Entry 3C6U (X-ray diffraction, 2.70 A resolution); this record covers chains A and B.

[Chain A]
Name: Reverse transcriptase
From: HIV-1 M:B_HXB2R
Notes: EC 2.7.7.49, 2.7.7.7
Reference sequence: P04585 (POL_HV1H2); residues 1-560 here correspond to UniProt positions 588-1147 (UniProt number = residue number + 587)
Chain sequence (563 residues; numbered -2 to 560; the number before each row is that of its first residue; numbers below 1 keep their minus sign (Met-2 is residue -2)):
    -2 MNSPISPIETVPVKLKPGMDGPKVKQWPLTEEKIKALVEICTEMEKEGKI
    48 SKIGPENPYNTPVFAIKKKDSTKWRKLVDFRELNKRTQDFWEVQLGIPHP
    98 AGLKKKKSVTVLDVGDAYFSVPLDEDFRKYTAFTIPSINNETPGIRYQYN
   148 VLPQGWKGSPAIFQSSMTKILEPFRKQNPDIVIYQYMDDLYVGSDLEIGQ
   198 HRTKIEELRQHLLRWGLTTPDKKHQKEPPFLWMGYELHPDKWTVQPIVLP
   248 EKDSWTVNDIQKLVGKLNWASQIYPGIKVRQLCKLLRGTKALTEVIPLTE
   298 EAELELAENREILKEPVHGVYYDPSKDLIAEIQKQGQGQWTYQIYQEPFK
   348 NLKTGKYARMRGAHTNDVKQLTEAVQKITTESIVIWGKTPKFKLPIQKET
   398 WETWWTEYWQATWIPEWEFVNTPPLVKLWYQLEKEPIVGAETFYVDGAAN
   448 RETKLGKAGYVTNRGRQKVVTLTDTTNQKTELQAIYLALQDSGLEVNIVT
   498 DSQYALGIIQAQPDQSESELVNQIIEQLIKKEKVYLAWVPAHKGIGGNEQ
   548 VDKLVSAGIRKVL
Unresolved in the structure: -2 to -1, 558-560
Differences from the reference sequence: expression tag (-2 to 0)
Swiss-Prot annotation at these positions:
  - region: Phe227 to His235 (RT 'primer grip')
  - motif: Trp398 to Trp414 (Tryptophan repeat motif)
  - binding site (Mg(2+)): Asp110, Asp185, Asp186, Asp443, Glu478, Asp498, Asp549
  - site: Trp401 (Essential for RT p66/p51 heterodimerization), Trp414 (Essential for RT p66/p51 heterodimerization), Phe440, Tyr441 (Cleavage), Leu560 (Cleavage)
Residues lining bound ligands: M22 (3-chloro-5-[2-chloro-5-(1H-indazol-3-ylmethoxy)phenoxy]benzonitrile): Pro95, Leu100, Lys101, Lys102, Lys103, Val106, Val108, Val179, Tyr181, Tyr188, Val189, Gly190, Pro225, Phe227, Trp229, Leu234, His235, Pro236, Tyr318

[Chain B]
Name: Reverse transcriptase
From: HIV-1 M:B_HXB2R
Reference sequence: P04585 (POL_HV1H2); residues 1-440 here correspond to UniProt positions 588-1027 (UniProt number = residue number + 587)
Chain sequence (443 residues; each row starts with the number of its first residue; numbers below 1 keep their minus sign (Met-2 is residue -2)):
    -2 MNSPISPIETVPVKLKPGMDGPKVKQWPLTEEKIKALVEICTEMEKEGKI
    48 SKIGPENPYNTPVFAIKKKDSTKWRKLVDFRELNKRTQDFWEVQLGIPHP
    98 AGLKKKKSVTVLDVGDAYFSVPLDEDFRKYTAFTIPSINNETPGIRYQYN
   148 VLPQGWKGSPAIFQSSMTKILEPFRKQNPDIVIYQYMDDLYVGSDLEIGQ
   198 HRTKIEELRQHLLRWGLTTPDKKHQKEPPFLWMGYELHPDKWTVQPIVLP
   248 EKDSWTVNDIQKLVGKLNWASQIYPGIKVRQLCKLLRGTKALTEVIPLTE
   298 EAELELAENREILKEPVHGVYYDPSKDLIAEIQKQGQGQWTYQIYQEPFK
   348 NLKTGKYARMRGAHTNDVKQLTEAVQKITTESIVIWGKTPKFKLPIQKET
   398 WETWWTEYWQATWIPEWEFVNTPPLVKLWYQLEKEPIVGAETF
Unresolved in the structure: -2 to 5, 216-230, 357-360, 429-440
Differences from the reference sequence: expression tag (-2 to 0)
Swiss-Prot annotation at these positions:
  - region: Phe227 to His235 (RT 'primer grip')
  - motif: Trp398 to Trp414 (Tryptophan repeat motif)
  - binding site (Mg(2+)): Asp110, Asp185, Asp186
  - site: Trp401 (Essential for RT p66/p51 heterodimerization), Trp414 (Essential for RT p66/p51 heterodimerization), Phe440 (Cleavage)

[Chain A / chain B interface]
Contacting residue pairs - 108 pairs, chain A then chain B:
  Val8(A) with Pro52(B); Glu53(B)
  Pro9(A) with Glu53(B)
  Gln85(A) with Glu53(B), hydrogen bond (side chain-backbone)
  Asp86(A) with Lys20(B), salt bridge; Pro55(B)
  Phe87(A) with Pro52(B); Glu53(B); Pro55(B)
  Trp88(A) with Pro52(B), hydrogen bond (backbone-backbone); Asn54(B); Pro55(B); Asn57(B); Arg143(B)
  Gln91(A) with Asn137(B), hydrogen bond; Thr139(B); Pro140(B)
  Gly93(A) with Asn137(B)
  Ile94(A) with Asn137(B)
  Pro95(A) with Asn136(B); Asn137(B)
  His96(A) with Asn136(B), hydrogen bond (backbone-side chain)
  Gly99(A) with Asn136(B)
  Ala158(A) with Pro52(B)
  Gln161(A) with Pro140(B)
  Ser162(A) with Pro52(B)
  Thr165(A) with Pro140(B)
  Glu169(A) with Lys49(B), salt bridge
  Arg172(A) with Thr139(B)
  Ile180(A) with Thr139(B)
  Tyr181(A) with Glu138(B)
  Gln182(A) with Glu138(B); Pro140(B)
  Arg358(A) with Gln394(B); Glu396(B), salt bridge
  Gln373(A) with Thr397(B); Thr400(B); Trp401(B), hydrogen bond
  Thr376(A) with Trp401(B)
  Ile380(A) with Leu26(B); Thr27(B)
  Val381(A) with Pro25(B), hydrophobic; Ile135(B); Asn136(B), hydrogen bond (backbone-backbone)
  Ile382(A) with Ile135(B); Asn136(B)
  Trp383(A) with Ile135(B)
  Gly384(A) with Thr27(B); Glu28(B), hydrogen bond (backbone-backbone); Ile135(B)
  Trp402(A) with Lys331(B), hydrogen bond (backbone-side chain); Asp364(B), hydrogen bond
  Tyr405(A) with Lys331(B), hydrogen bond (backbone-side chain)
  Trp406(A) with Lys331(B); Pro392(B), hydrophobic; Val417(B); Asn418(B); Thr419(B); Lys424(B)
  Gln407(A) with Lys331(B), hydrogen bond (backbone-side chain); Pro392(B); Ile393(B); Gln394(B)
  Ala408(A) with Asp364(B); Pro392(B), hydrogen bond (backbone-backbone); Ile393(B)
  Thr409(A) with Asp364(B), hydrogen bond (backbone-side chain)
  Trp410(A) with Asn363(B); Val365(B), hydrophobic; Trp401(B)
  Pro412(A) with Trp401(B), hydrophobic
  Pro433(A) with Asn255(B); Leu289(B), hydrophobic; Thr290(B)
  Val435(A) with Thr290(B)
  Thr439(A) with Ala288(B); Leu289(B), hydrogen bond (side chain-backbone)
  Tyr441(A) with Val254(B); Gln258(B), hydrogen bond; Lys287(B), hydrogen bond (side chain-backbone)
  Thr459(A) with Thr286(B), hydrogen bond (backbone-side chain)
  Asn460(A) with Thr286(B), hydrogen bond (backbone-side chain); Lys287(B); Ala288(B)
  Asn494(A) with Leu289(B)
  Gln500(A) with Pro420(B); Pro421(B); Leu422(B)
  Leu503(A) with Pro421(B), hydrophobic; Leu422(B), hydrophobic
  Gln507(A) with Pro421(B)
  Tyr532(A) with Asn255(B), hydrogen bond; Leu289(B), hydrophobic
  Trp535(A) with Leu422(B), hydrophobic; Trp426(B), hydrophobic
  Val536(A) with Gln258(B)
  Pro537(A) with Gly262(B); Asn265(B)
  Lys540(A) with Asn265(B)
  Gly541(A) with Leu283(B)
  Ile542(A) with Gln258(B); Val261(B), hydrophobic
  Gly543(A) with Leu283(B), hydrogen bond (backbone-backbone); Gly285(B)
  Gly544(A) with Gly285(B), hydrogen bond (backbone-backbone); Thr286(B)
  Gln547(A) with Gly285(B); Thr286(B)
Other interface residues (no listed pair), chain A (70 interface residues in all): Leu92, Leu100, Lys101, Ile159, Arg356, Glu370, Thr377, Glu404, Ile434, Val458, Val496, Gly504, Glu546
Other interface residues (no listed pair), chain B (57 interface residues in all): Tyr56, Thr131, Cys280, Arg284, Trp337, Leu368, Tyr405

[In short]
70 residues of chain A and 57 residues of chain B are in contact, with 21 hydrogen bonds and 3 salt bridges.
Polar contacts include Asp86(A)-Lys20(B), Glu169(A)-Lys49(B) and Arg358(A)-Glu396(B). Ligands of chain A:
compound M22.
Chain A is Reverse transcriptase and chain B is Reverse transcriptase, both from HIV-1 M:B_HXB2R; the
structure, Crystal Structure of HIV Reverse Transcriptase in complex with inhibitor 22, was determined by
X-ray diffraction (same publication as 3C6T).
